5XM8 - chains A and E of the 4 polymer chains in the assembly; structure by X-ray diffraction, 2.55 A resolution.

Chain A:
Molecule: Repair DNA polymerase X
From: African swine fever virus (strain Badajoz 1971 Vero-adapted)
Notes: EC 2.7.7.7
UniProt: P42494 (DPOLX_ASFB7); residue numbers follow UniProt; this construct covers 1-174
Chain sequence (177 residues; each row starts with the number of its first residue; numbers below 1 keep their minus sign (Gly-2 is residue -2)):
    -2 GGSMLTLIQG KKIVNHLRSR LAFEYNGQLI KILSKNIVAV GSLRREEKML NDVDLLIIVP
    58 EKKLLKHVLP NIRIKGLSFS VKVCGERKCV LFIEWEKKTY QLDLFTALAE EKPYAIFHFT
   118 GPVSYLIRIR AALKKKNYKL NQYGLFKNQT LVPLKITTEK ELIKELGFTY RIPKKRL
Differences from the reference sequence: expression tag (-2 to 0)
Curated features (UniProtKB/Swiss-Prot):
  - region: Arg42 to Asp51 (Involved in ssDNA binding)
  - binding site (Mg(2+)): Asp49, Asp51, Asp100
  - site: His115 (Stabilizes dGTP in a syn conformation to overcome the Watson-Crick base pairing constraint)
  - mutagenesis: His115 (H115A: Complete loss of MgdGTP binding and dG:dGTP ternary complex formation but not dG:dCTP ternary complex formation; H115D: 18x decreased dG:dGTP misincorporation ...), Arg125 (R125A: Loss of DNA binding affinity. Decreased dG:dGTP misincorporation), Arg127 (R127A: Slower dG:dGTP misincorporation), Arg168 (R168A: Loss of DNA binding affinity. Decreased dGTP misincorporation)

Chain E:
Molecule: 36-nt DNA strand
Sequence (36 nucleotides; numbered 1 to 36; the number before each row is that of its first residue):
     1 TGTAACGCAC TGCCAGCGGC TCGAAATCTC TCTCGT
Ion coordination: lead (II) ion near DG16 (its only coordinating residue here)

Chain A / chain E interface:
Residue-residue contacts - 26 pairs, chain A then chain E:
  Tyr22(A) with DC30(E), hydrogen bond to the phosphate
  Asn23(A) with DC30(E), sugar contact; DT31(E), phosphate contact
  Val80(A) with DA5(E), phosphate contact
  Cys81(A) with DA5(E), phosphate contact; DC6(E), hydrogen bond to the phosphate
  Gly82(A) with DA5(E), phosphate contact
  Glu83(A) with DA5(E), hydrogen bond to the phosphate
  Arg84(A) with DA4(E), phosphate contact; DA5(E), hydrogen bond to the phosphate
  Lys85(A) with DA4(E), hydrogen bond to the base; DA5(E), hydrogen bond to the phosphate
  His115(A) with DG2(E), base contact
  Val120(A) with DT1(E), base contact
  Ile124(A) with DT1(E), base contact
  Arg127(A) with DT1(E), hydrogen bond to the base; DG2(E), sugar contact
  Lys131(A) with DG2(E), salt bridge to the phosphate
  Lys136(A) with DG2(E), phosphate contact; DT3(E), salt bridge to the phosphate
  Leu137(A) with DG2(E), sugar contact
  Asn138(A) with DG2(E), phosphate contact; DT3(E), hydrogen bond to the phosphate
  Gln139(A) with DT3(E), sugar contact
  Tyr140(A) with DT3(E), hydrogen bond to the phosphate; DA4(E), hydrogen bond to the phosphate
Also at the interface, not in a pair above, chain A (22 interface residues in all): Gly24, His64, Ala128, Tyr135

Overview:
The interface between chain A and chain E involves 22 residues on one side and 8 on the other, with 10
hydrogen bonds and 2 salt bridges. Polar pairs include Lys85(A)-DA4(E), Arg127(A)-DT1(E) and Tyr22(A)-DC30(E).
Here chain A is Repair DNA polymerase X (African swine fever virus (strain Badajoz 1971 Vero-adapted)) and
chain E is a 36-nt DNA strand. Entry 5XM8 (Crystal structure of AsfvPolX in complex with DNA enzyme and Pb)
was determined by X-ray diffraction (same publication as 5XM9 and 5XMA).
